PDB entry 7DZM | X-ray diffraction, 2.25 A resolution | chains A and B of the 5 polymer chains in the assembly

# Chain A
Molecule: MHC class I antigen
From: Homo sapiens
Reference sequence: I3ZN85 (I3ZN85_HUMAN); residues 3-279 here correspond to UniProt positions 25-301 (UniProt number = residue number + 22)
Chain sequence (278 residues; row label = number of the first residue in the row):
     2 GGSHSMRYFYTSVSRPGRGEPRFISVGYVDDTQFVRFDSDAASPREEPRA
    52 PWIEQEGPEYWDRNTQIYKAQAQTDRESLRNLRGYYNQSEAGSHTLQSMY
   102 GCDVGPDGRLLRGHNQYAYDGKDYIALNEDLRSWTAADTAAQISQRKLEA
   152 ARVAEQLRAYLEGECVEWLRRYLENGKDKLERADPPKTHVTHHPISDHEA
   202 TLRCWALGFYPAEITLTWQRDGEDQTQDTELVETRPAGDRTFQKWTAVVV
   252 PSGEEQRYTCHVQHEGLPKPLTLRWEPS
Differences from the reference sequence: expression tag (2)
Cystine bridges: Cys-103/Cys-166, Cys-205/Cys-261

# Chain B
Molecule: Beta-2-microglobulin
From: Homo sapiens
Reference sequence: P61769 (B2MG_HUMAN); residues 1-99 here correspond to UniProt positions 21-119 (UniProt number = residue number + 20)
Chain sequence (100 residues; numbered 0 to 99; the number before each row is that of its first residue; numbering starts at 0):
     0 MIQRTPKIQVYSRHPAENGKSNFLNCYVSGFHPSDIEVDLLKNGERIEKV
    50 EHSDLSFSKDWSFYLLYYTEFTPTEKDEYACRVNHVTLSQPKIVKWDRDM
Differences from the reference sequence: expression tag (0)
Curated features (UniProtKB/Swiss-Prot):
  - modified residue: Gln-2 (Pyrrolidone carboxylic acid)
  - glycosylation: Ile-1 (N-linked (Glc) (glycation) isoleucine), Lys-19 (N-linked (Glc) (glycation) lysine), Lys-41 (N-linked (Glc) (glycation) lysine), Lys-48 (N-linked (Glc) (glycation) lysine), Lys-58 (N-linked (Glc) (glycation) lysine), Lys-91 (N-linked (Glc) (glycation) lysine), Lys-94 (N-linked (Glc) (glycation) lysine)
Cystine bridges: Cys-25/Cys-80

# How chain A and chain B interact
Pairs across the interface (61):
  Arg-8(A) with Lys-58(B)
  Phe-10(A) with Ser-55(B); Phe-56(B), hydrophobic
  Tyr-11(A) with Phe-56(B)
  Thr-12(A) with Phe-56(B); Phe-62(B)
  Val-14(A) with Ser-33(B)
  Val-27(A) with Asp-53(B); Leu-54(B); Ser-55(B)
  Tyr-29(A) with Ser-55(B); Tyr-63(B), hydrogen bond
  Gln-34(A) with Asp-53(B), hydrogen bond
  Arg-37(A) with Asp-53(B), salt bridge
  Arg-50(A) with Asp-53(B), salt bridge
  Tyr-87(A) with Met-0(B)
  Gln-98(A) with His-31(B), hydrogen bond; Phe-56(B); Trp-60(B), hydrogen bond (side chain-backbone); Phe-62(B)
  Ser-99(A) with Phe-56(B)
  Met-100(A) with Phe-56(B), hydrophobic; Lys-58(B); Trp-60(B), hydrophobic
  Gln-117(A) with Trp-60(B)
  Tyr-118(A) with Trp-60(B)
  Ala-119(A) with Trp-60(B), hydrophobic
  Tyr-120(A) with Met-0(B)
  Asp-121(A) with Met-0(B); Ile-1(B); His-31(B)
  Gly-122(A) with Arg-3(B), hydrogen bond (backbone-side chain); His-31(B)
  Lys-123(A) with Met-0(B)
  Asp-124(A) with Trp-60(B), hydrogen bond
  His-194(A) with Asp-98(B), salt bridge
  Arg-204(A) with Asp-98(B); Met-99(B)
  Trp-206(A) with Asp-98(B); Met-99(B)
  Val-233(A) with Gln-8(B)
  Glu-234(A) with Lys-6(B); Gln-8(B), hydrogen bond (backbone-side chain); Ser-28(B), hydrogen bond
  Thr-235(A) with Tyr-26(B)
  Arg-236(A) with Gln-8(B), hydrogen bond; Tyr-10(B); Tyr-26(B); Met-99(B), hydrogen bond (side chain-backbone)
  Pro-237(A) with Tyr-10(B), hydrogen bond (backbone-side chain); Asn-24(B); Tyr-26(B)
  Ala-238(A) with Arg-12(B), hydrogen bond (backbone-side chain); Asn-24(B), hydrogen bond (backbone-side chain)
  Gly-239(A) with Arg-12(B), hydrogen bond (backbone-side chain); Leu-65(B)
  Asp-240(A) with Arg-12(B)
  Gln-244(A) with Tyr-10(B); Ser-11(B); Arg-12(B), hydrogen bond (side chain-backbone)
  Trp-246(A) with Met-99(B), hydrogen bond (side chain-backbone)
Interface residues without a listed pair, chain A (38 interface residues in all): Ile-25, Thr-96, Leu-208
Interface residues without a listed pair, chain B (28 interface residues in all): His-13, Pro-14, Ser-57, Asp-59

# Summary
38 residues of chain A and 28 residues of chain B are in contact, with 16 hydrogen bonds and 3 salt bridges.
Polar pairs include Arg-37(A)/Asp-53(B), Arg-50(A)/Asp-53(B) and His-194(A)/Asp-98(B).
Chain A is MHC class I antigen and chain B is Beta-2-microglobulin, both from Homo sapiens; the structure,
Crystal Structure of the cross-restricted T18A TCR and HLAB8101 bound to HIV-1 Gag TL9 peptide, was determined
by X-ray diffraction together with 7DZN from the same study.
